PDB entry 3U3W | X-ray diffraction, 2.40 A resolution | chains B and Q of the 6 polymer chains in the assembly

# Chain B
Molecule: Transcriptional activator PlcR protein
Organism: Bacillus thuringiensis
UniProt: Q45782 (Q45782_BACTU); numbering as in UniProt (aligned over 1-285)
Amino-acid sequence (293 residues; numbered 1 to 293; the number before each row is that of its first residue):
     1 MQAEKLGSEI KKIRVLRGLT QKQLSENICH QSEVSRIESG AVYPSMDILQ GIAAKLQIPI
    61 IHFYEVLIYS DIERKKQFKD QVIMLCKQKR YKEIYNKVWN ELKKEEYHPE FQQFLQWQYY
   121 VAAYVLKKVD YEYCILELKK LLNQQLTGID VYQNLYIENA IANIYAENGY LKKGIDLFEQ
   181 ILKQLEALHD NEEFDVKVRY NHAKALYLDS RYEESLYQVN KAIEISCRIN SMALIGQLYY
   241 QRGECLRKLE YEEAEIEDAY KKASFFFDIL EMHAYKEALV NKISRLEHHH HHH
Not modelled in the structure: 1-2, 283-293
Construct notes: expression tag (286-293)
Metal / ion sites: Ca2+: Ala41 (shared with 1 residue of chain Y)
What the authors report for this chain:
  - binding site for C-terminus heptapeptide from PapR protein: Lys89, Tyr240, Tyr275, Ala278
  - specificity-determining residues: Ala278 (citing earlier work)
  - binding site for the 18-nt DNA strand: Ser32, Arg36
  - mutagenesis - I68N: increased signaling in response to in the absence of PapR
  - mutagenesis - I68N/L185S/M272T: increased signaling
  - mutagenesis - Y64A: increased signaling in response to in the absence of peptide
  - mutagenesis - I68N (K4 = 6 nM): increased binding to C-terminus heptapeptide from PapR protein (chain Q)
  - mutagenesis - I68N: increased binding to DNA

# Chain Q
Molecule: C-terminus heptapeptide from PapR protein
UniProt: B7IR02 (B7IR02_BACC2); residues 501-507 here correspond to UniProt positions 42-48 (UniProt number = residue number - 459)
Amino-acid sequence (7 residues; numbered 501 to 507; the number before each row is that of its first residue):
   501 ADLPFEF

# How chain B and chain Q interact
Contacting residue pairs (30):
  Lys89(B) with Pro504(Q); Glu506(Q), salt bridge
  Tyr91(B) with Phe507(Q)
  Trp117(B) with Phe507(Q)
  Val121(B) with Phe507(Q), hydrophobic
  Asn159(B) with Glu506(Q), hydrogen bond (side chain-backbone)
  Ala160(B) with Phe507(Q)
  Asn163(B) with Phe505(Q); Glu506(Q), hydrogen bond (side chain-backbone); Phe507(Q)
  Ile164(B) with Phe507(Q), hydrophobic
  Ala166(B) with Phe505(Q), hydrophobic
  Glu167(B) with Phe505(Q)
  Lys197(B) with Glu506(Q); Phe507(Q), hydrogen bond (side chain-backbone)
  Tyr200(B) with Leu503(Q); Pro504(Q); Glu506(Q)
  Asn201(B) with Phe505(Q); Glu506(Q), hydrogen bond (side chain-backbone)
  Lys204(B) with Leu503(Q), hydrogen bond (side chain-backbone); Pro504(Q); Phe505(Q)
  Leu234(B) with Glu506(Q)
  Gln237(B) with Glu506(Q), hydrogen bond
  Tyr240(B) with Leu503(Q), hydrophobic
  Tyr275(B) with Leu503(Q), hydrophobic; Glu506(Q), hydrogen bond
  Ala278(B) with Asp502(Q); Leu503(Q), hydrophobic
Also at the interface, not in a pair above, chain B (25 interface residues in all): Cys86, Tyr124, Val125, Ala205, Leu208, Phe267

# In short
The interface between chain B and chain Q involves 25 residues on one side and 6 on the other, with 7 hydrogen
bonds and 1 salt bridge. Polar contacts include Lys89(B)-Glu506(Q), Asn159(B)-Glu506(Q) and
Asn163(B)-Glu506(Q). The paper reports a binding site for C-terminus heptapeptide from PapR protein at
Lys89(B), Tyr240(B) and Tyr275(B) among others; I68N of chain B increases signaling in response to in the
absence of PapR; 3 substitutions were tested in all.
Chain B is Transcriptional activator PlcR protein (Bacillus thuringiensis) and chain Q is C-terminus
heptapeptide from PapR protein; the structure, Crystal Structure of Bacillus thuringiensis PlcR in complex
with the peptide PapR7 and DNA, was determined by X-ray diffraction (same publication as 4FSC).
